5WEH - chains A and B of the 4 polymer chains in the assembly; structure by X-ray diffraction, 3.45 A resolution.

== Chain A ==
Name: Cytochrome c oxidase subunit 1
Source organism: Rhodobacter sphaeroides
Notes: EC 1.9.3.1
Reference sequence: P33517 (COX1_RHOSH); numbering as in UniProt (aligned over 1-566)
Amino-acid sequence (566 residues; row label = number of the first residue in the row):
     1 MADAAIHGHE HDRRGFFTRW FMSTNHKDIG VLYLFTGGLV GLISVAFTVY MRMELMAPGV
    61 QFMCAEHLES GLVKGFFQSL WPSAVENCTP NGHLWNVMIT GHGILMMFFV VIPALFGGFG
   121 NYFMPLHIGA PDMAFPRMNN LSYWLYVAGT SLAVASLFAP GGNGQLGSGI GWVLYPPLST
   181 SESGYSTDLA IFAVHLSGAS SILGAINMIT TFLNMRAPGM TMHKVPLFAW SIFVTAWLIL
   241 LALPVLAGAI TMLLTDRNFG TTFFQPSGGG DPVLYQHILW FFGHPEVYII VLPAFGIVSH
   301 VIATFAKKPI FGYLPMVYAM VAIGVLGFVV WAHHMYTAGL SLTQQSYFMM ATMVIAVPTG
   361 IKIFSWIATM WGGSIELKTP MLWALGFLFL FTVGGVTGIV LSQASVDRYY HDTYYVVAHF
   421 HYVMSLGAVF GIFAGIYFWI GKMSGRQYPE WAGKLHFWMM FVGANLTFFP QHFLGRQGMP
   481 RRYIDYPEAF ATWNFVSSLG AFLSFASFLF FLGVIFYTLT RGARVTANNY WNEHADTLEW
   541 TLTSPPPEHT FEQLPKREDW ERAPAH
Not modelled in the structure: 1-13, 561-566
Curated features (UniProtKB/Swiss-Prot):
  - binding site (Fe(II)-heme a): His102, His421
  - binding site (Cu cation): His284, Tyr288, His333, His334
  - binding site (heme a3): His419
  - cross-link: His284 to Tyr288 (1'-histidyl-3'-tyrosine (His-Tyr))
Disulfide bonds: Cys64-Cys88
Bound ions: Ca2+: Glu54, Ala57, Gly59, Gln61; heme a Fe site 1: His102, His421; Cu+: His284, His333, His334; Mg2+: Asp412 (shared with Glu254(B) of chain B); heme a Fe site 2 near His419 (its only coordinating residue here)
Ligand contacts:
  - 1,2-Distearoyl-sn-glycerophosphoethanolamine (3PE), molecule 1: Ala134, Phe135, Pro136, Arg137, Met138, Ile206
  - 1,2-Distearoyl-sn-glycerophosphoethanolamine (3PE), molecule 2: Leu213, Arg216, Thr221, Met222, His223, Trp230, Phe233, Val234, Trp237, Leu238, Leu241, Tyr318, Val321, Gly324, Val325, Phe328
  - 1,2-Distearoyl-sn-glycerophosphoethanolamine (3PE), molecule 3: His277, Phe281, Trp331, Gln344
  - 1,2-Distearoyl-sn-glycerophosphoethanolamine (3PE), molecule 4: Phe281, Val325, Phe328, Val329, Trp331, Ser341, Thr343, Gln344, Tyr347, Phe348
  - heme a (HEA), molecule 1: Leu34, Gly37, Gly38, Gly41, Val45, Thr48, Met51, Arg52, Leu55, Trp95, Ile99, His102, Gly103, Met106, Met107, Val110, Val111, Ala114, Gly171, Trp172, Tyr414, Val417, Phe420, His421, Met424, Ser425, Leu426, Val429, Ile432, Phe433, Ile436, Met460, Thr467, Phe468, Gln471, Arg481, Arg482, Tyr483, Ala501, Ser504, Phe508, Phe511
  - heme a (HEA), molecule 2: Met107, Trp172, Trp280, Val287, Val291, His333, His334, Tyr336, Thr352, Ile355, Ala356, Val357, Thr359, Gly360, Ile363, Phe364, Phe391, Thr392, Gly395, Val396, Gly398, Ile399, Leu401, Ser402, Asp407, His411, Val416, His419, Phe420, Val423, Met424, Arg481

== Chain B ==
Name: Cytochrome c oxidase subunit 2
Source organism: Rhodobacter sphaeroides
Notes: EC 1.9.3.1
Reference sequence: Q03736 (COX2_RHOSH); numbering as in UniProt (aligned over 26-281)
Amino-acid sequence (262 residues; numbered 26 to 287; the number before each row is that of its first residue):
    26 QQQSLEIIGR PQPGGTGFQP SASPVATQIH WLDGFILVII AAITIFVTLL ILYAVWRFHE
    86 KRNKVPARFT HNSPLEIAWT IVPIVILVAI GAFSLPVLFN QQEIPEADVT VKVTGYQWYW
   146 GYEYPDEEIS FESYMIGSPA TGGDNRMSPE VEQQLIEAGY SRDEFLLATD TAMVVPVNKT
   206 VVVQVTGADV IHSWTVPAFG VKQDAVPGRL AQLWFRAERE GIFFGQCSEL CGISHAYMPI
   266 TVKVVSEEAY AAWLEQHHHH HH
Not modelled in the structure: 26-29, 284-287
Differences from the reference sequence: expression tag (282-287)
Curated features (UniProtKB/Swiss-Prot):
  - binding site (Cu cation): His217, Cys252, Cys256, His260
Bound ions: Cu+ site 1: His217, Cys256, Met263; Mg2+: Glu254 (shared with Asp412(A) of chain A); Cu+ site 2: Glu254, His260
Ligand contacts: heme a (HEA): Ile68, Pro108, Ile111, Leu112

== Chain A / chain B interface ==
Contacting residue pairs - 166 pairs, chain A then chain B:
  Val60(A) - Tyr262(B)
  Val85(A) - Arg171(B)  hydrogen bond (backbone-side chain)
  Glu86(A) - Arg171(B)  hydrogen bond (backbone-side chain)
  Asn87(A) - Arg171(B)
  Cys88(A) - Arg171(B)  hydrogen bond (backbone-side chain)
  Thr89(A) - Asp169(B)
  Thr89(A) - Arg171(B)
  Pro90(A) - Asp169(B)
  Pro90(A) - Asn170(B)
  Pro90(A) - Arg171(B)
  Pro90(A) - Tyr262(B)
  Asn91(A) - Ile258(B)
  Gly92(A) - Ile258(B)
  His93(A) - Ile258(B)
  Asn96(A) - Leu255(B)
  Asn96(A) - Gly257(B)  hydrogen bond (side chain-backbone)
  Asn163(A) - Ile258(B)
  Gly169(A) - Leu255(B)
  Ile170(A) - Leu255(B)
  Gly171(A) - Leu255(B)
  Pro176(A) - Ile216(B)
  Pro177(A) - Val215(B)
  Pro177(A) - Ile216(B)
  Leu178(A) - Val215(B)
  Leu178(A) - Leu255(B)
  Pro266(A) - Pro232(B)
  Pro266(A) - Gly233(B)
  Asp271(A) - Arg234(B)  salt bridge
  Pro272(A) - Pro232(B)
  Val273(A) - Arg234(B)
  Gln276(A) - Ile216(B)
  Lys307(A) - Pro91(B)
  Lys308(A) - Ala92(B)
  Lys308(A) - Phe94(B)  hydrogen bond (side chain-backbone)
  Pro309(A) - Thr95(B)
  Phe311(A) - Phe94(B)  hydrophobic
  Phe311(A) - Thr95(B)
  Phe311(A) - His96(B)
  Phe311(A) - Asn97(B)
  Phe311(A) - Glu101(B)
  Phe311(A) - Trp104(B)  hydrophobic
  Gly312(A) - Thr95(B)  hydrogen bond (backbone-backbone)
  Thr337(A) - Gln228(B)
  Thr337(A) - Asp229(B)  hydrogen bond
  Ala338(A) - Gln228(B)
  Ala338(A) - Asp229(B)  hydrogen bond (backbone-side chain)
  Ala338(A) - Val231(B)
  Gly339(A) - Gln228(B)  hydrogen bond (backbone-side chain)
  Gly339(A) - Arg234(B)  hydrogen bond (backbone-side chain)
  Leu342(A) - Leu123(B)  hydrophobic
  Leu342(A) - Phe124(B)  hydrophobic
  Leu342(A) - Gln127(B)
  Gln345(A) - Leu123(B)
  Gln345(A) - Gln127(B)
  Ser346(A) - Phe124(B)
  Met349(A) - Leu123(B)  hydrophobic
  Met353(A) - Leu112(B)
  Val357(A) - Ile109(B)  hydrophobic
  Ile361(A) - Thr105(B)
  Phe364(A) - Phe71(B)  hydrophobic
  Phe364(A) - Trp104(B)
  Ser365(A) - Trp104(B)
  Ile367(A) - Val72(B)  hydrophobic
  Ile367(A) - Ile76(B)  hydrophobic
  Ala368(A) - Phe94(B)
  Ala368(A) - Trp104(B)  hydrophobic
  Met370(A) - Phe83(B)
  Trp371(A) - Tyr78(B)  hydrophobic
  Trp371(A) - Ala79(B)  hydrophobic
  Trp371(A) - Phe83(B)  hydrophobic
  Trp371(A) - Phe94(B)
  Gly372(A) - Phe83(B)
  Gly372(A) - Asn88(B)  hydrogen bond (backbone-side chain)
  Gly372(A) - Val90(B)
  Gly372(A) - Pro91(B)
  Gly372(A) - Ala92(B)  hydrogen bond (backbone-backbone)
  Gly373(A) - Phe83(B)
  Gly373(A) - Asn88(B)  hydrogen bond (backbone-side chain)
  Gly373(A) - Pro91(B)
  Ser374(A) - Phe83(B)
  Ser374(A) - Glu85(B)
  Ser374(A) - Asn88(B)  hydrogen bond (side chain-backbone)
  Ser374(A) - Lys89(B)  hydrogen bond (side chain-backbone)
  Ser374(A) - Val90(B)
  Ser374(A) - Pro91(B)
  Ile375(A) - Ala79(B)
  Ile375(A) - Val80(B)  hydrophobic
  Ile375(A) - Phe83(B)  hydrogen bond (backbone-backbone)
  Ile375(A) - His84(B)
  Ile375(A) - Glu85(B)  hydrogen bond (backbone-backbone)
  Glu376(A) - Glu85(B)
  Leu377(A) - Val80(B)  hydrophobic
  Leu385(A) - Ile76(B)  hydrophobic
  Leu385(A) - Val80(B)  hydrophobic
  Leu388(A) - Ile76(B)  hydrophobic
  Phe389(A) - Thr73(B)
  Thr392(A) - Thr69(B)
  Thr392(A) - Val72(B)
  Val396(A) - Ile65(B)  hydrophobic
  Val396(A) - Thr69(B)
  Ile399(A) - Leu112(B)  hydrophobic
  Val400(A) - Asp58(B)
  Val400(A) - Ile61(B)  hydrophobic
  Gln403(A) - Ile61(B)
  Gln403(A) - Ile115(B)
  Gln403(A) - Ser119(B)  hydrogen bond
  Ala404(A) - Leu123(B)  hydrophobic
  Ser405(A) - Ile54(B)
  Ser405(A) - Ser119(B)  hydrogen bond (side chain-backbone)
  Ser405(A) - Val122(B)
  Ser405(A) - Leu123(B)  hydrogen bond (side chain-backbone)
  Ser405(A) - Gln126(B)
  Val406(A) - Leu57(B)  hydrophobic
  Arg408(A) - Leu123(B)
  Arg408(A) - Gln126(B)  hydrogen bond
  Arg408(A) - Gln127(B)  hydrogen bond
  Arg408(A) - Lys227(B)
  Tyr409(A) - Phe43(B)  hydrophobic
  Tyr409(A) - Gln44(B)  hydrogen bond (side chain-backbone)
  Tyr409(A) - Pro222(B)
  Tyr410(A) - Phe43(B)
  Tyr410(A) - Asp58(B)  hydrogen bond
  His411(A) - Lys227(B)
  Asp412(A) - Ser253(B)
  Asp412(A) - Glu254(B)
  Phe473(A) - Gly40(B)
  Phe473(A) - Thr41(B)
  Arg476(A) - Thr41(B)  hydrogen bond (side chain-backbone)
  Arg476(A) - Gly42(B)
  Arg476(A) - Phe43(B)
  Arg476(A) - Gln44(B)
  Arg476(A) - Asp58(B)  salt bridge
  Arg476(A) - Leu62(B)
  Gln477(A) - Arg35(B)
  Gln477(A) - Pro36(B)
  Gln477(A) - Gln37(B)  hydrogen bond (side chain-backbone)
  Gln477(A) - Gly40(B)
  Gln477(A) - Thr41(B)
  Gln477(A) - Gly42(B)  hydrogen bond (side chain-backbone)
  Gln477(A) - Phe43(B)
  Gln477(A) - Gln44(B)  hydrogen bond (backbone-side chain)
  Pro480(A) - Gln251(B)
  Arg481(A) - His260(B)  hydrogen bond (backbone-side chain)
  Arg482(A) - Leu255(B)
  Arg482(A) - His260(B)
  Tyr483(A) - Gln251(B)
  Tyr483(A) - Cys252(B)  hydrogen bond (side chain-backbone)
  Tyr483(A) - His260(B)  hydrogen bond (side chain-backbone)
  Tyr483(A) - Ala261(B)
  Ile484(A) - Tyr262(B)
  Asp485(A) - Leu191(B)
  Asp485(A) - Tyr262(B)
  Tyr486(A) - Leu191(B)
  Pro487(A) - Leu191(B)
  Pro487(A) - Leu192(B)  hydrophobic
  Pro487(A) - Gln251(B)
  Ala489(A) - Pro36(B)
  Ala489(A) - Gln37(B)
  Ala489(A) - Pro38(B)
  Ala489(A) - Gly39(B)  hydrogen bond (backbone-backbone)
  Phe490(A) - Pro36(B)  hydrophobic
  Thr492(A) - Pro38(B)  hydrogen bond (side chain-backbone)
  Thr492(A) - Gly39(B)
  Trp493(A) - Gly39(B)  hydrogen bond (side chain-backbone)
  Trp493(A) - Gly40(B)  hydrogen bond (side chain-backbone)
  Trp493(A) - Thr41(B)
Also at the interface, not in a pair above, chain A (93 interface residues in all): Glu66, Ile99, Gln165, Tyr175, Ser181, Ala306, Ile310, Pro315, Ala356, Ile363, Val393, His534
Also at the interface, not in a pair above, chain B (82 interface residues in all): Ile68, Leu75, Gly116, Leu120, Glu128, Trp143, Met172, Asp214, Cys256

== Summary ==
93 residues of chain A and 82 residues of chain B are in contact; the contacts include 35 hydrogen bonds and 2
salt bridges. Among the polar pairs are Asp271(A)-Arg234(B), Arg476(A)-Asp58(B) and Val85(A)-Arg171(B). One
heme a molecule is bound between chain A and chain B.
Here chain A is Cytochrome c oxidase subunit 1 and chain B is Cytochrome c oxidase subunit 2, both from
Rhodobacter sphaeroides. Entry 5WEH (Cytochrome c oxidase from Rhodobacter sphaeroides in the reduced state)
was determined by X-ray diffraction.
